3SKY - chain A; structure by X-ray diffraction, 2.10 A resolution.

Chain A:
Molecule: Copper-exporting P-type ATPase B
Organism: Archaeoglobus fulgidus
Notes: EC 3.6.3.4; fragment: ATP binding domain
Reference sequence: O30085 (COPB_ARCFU); residue numbers follow UniProt; this construct covers 372-636
Chain sequence (274 residues; each row starts with the number of its first residue):
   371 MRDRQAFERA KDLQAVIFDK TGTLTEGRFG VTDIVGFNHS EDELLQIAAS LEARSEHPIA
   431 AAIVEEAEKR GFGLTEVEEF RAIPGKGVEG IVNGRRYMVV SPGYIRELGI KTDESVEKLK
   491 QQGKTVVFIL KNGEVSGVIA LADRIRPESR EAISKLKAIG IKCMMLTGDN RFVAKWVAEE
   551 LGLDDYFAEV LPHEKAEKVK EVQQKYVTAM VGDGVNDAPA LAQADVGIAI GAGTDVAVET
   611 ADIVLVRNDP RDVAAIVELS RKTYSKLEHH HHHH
Not modelled in the structure: 371-374, 636-644
Sequence notes: initiating methionine (371); expression tag (637-644)
Residues lining bound ligands: MPO (3[N-morpholino]propane sulfonic acid): Asp-555, Tyr-556, Phe-557, Ala-558
UniProt features mapped onto this chain:
  - active site: Asp-389 (4-aspartylphosphate intermediate)
  - binding site (phosphate): Lys-390, Thr-391, Thr-537, Gly-538, Lys-565
  - binding site (Mg(2+)): Asp-583, Asp-587
From the paper describing this entry:
  - binding site for phosphate ion: Asp-389, Lys-390, Thr-391, Thr-537, Lys-565

Overview:
Ligands of chain A: compound MPO. UniProt lists active-site residue Asp-389, 5 phosphate-binding residues and
Mg2+-binding residues Asp-583 and Asp-587. The paper reports a binding site for phosphate ion at Asp-389,
Lys-390 and Thr-391 among others.
Chain A is Copper-exporting P-type ATPase B (Archaeoglobus fulgidus); the structure, 2.1A crystal structure of
the phosphate bound ATP binding domain of Archaeoglobus fulgidus COPB, was determined by X-ray diffraction
together with 3SKX from the same study.
